Entry 7U4B (X-ray diffraction, 1.92 A resolution); this record covers chain A.

[Chain A]
Molecule: Beta-lactamase
From: Escherichia coli
Notes: EC 3.5.2.6
UniProtKB: C7S9T0 (C7S9T0_ECOLX); residues -2 to 287 here correspond to UniProt positions 21-310 (UniProt number = residue number + 23)
Amino-acid sequence (290 residues; row label = number of the first residue in the row; numbers below 1 keep their minus sign (Met-2 is residue -2)):
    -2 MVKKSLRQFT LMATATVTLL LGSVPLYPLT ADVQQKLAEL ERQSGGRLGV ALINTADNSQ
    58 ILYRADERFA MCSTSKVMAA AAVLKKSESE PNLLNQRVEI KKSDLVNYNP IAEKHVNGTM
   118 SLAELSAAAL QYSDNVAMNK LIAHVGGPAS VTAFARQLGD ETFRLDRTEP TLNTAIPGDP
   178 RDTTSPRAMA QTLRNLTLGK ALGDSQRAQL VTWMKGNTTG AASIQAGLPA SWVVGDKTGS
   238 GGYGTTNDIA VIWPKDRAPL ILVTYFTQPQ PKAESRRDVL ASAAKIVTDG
Disordered / not traced: -2 to 27
Covalent attachments: compound NW3 linked to Ser70
Sequence notes: engineered mutation Pro25 (Ala48 in C7S9T0), Leu26 (Gln49 in C7S9T0)
Ligand contacts: NW3 ((2S,4S)-2-[(1S)-1-{[(2S)-2-amino-2-phenylacetyl]amino}-2-oxoethyl]-5,5-dimethyl-1,3-thiazolidine-4-carboxylic acid): Cys69, Lys73, Asn104, Tyr105, Tyr129, Ser130, Asn132, Glu166, Asn170, Thr216, Lys234, Thr235, Gly236, Ser237, Arg274
Reported in the primary citation:
  - binding site for NW3: Ser70, Tyr105, Ser130, Thr235, Ser237, Arg274
  - catalytic residues: Ser70, Ser237
  - mutagenesis - S70A: decreased catalytic activity on DFC
  - mutagenesis - S70A: decreased catalytic activity on ampicillin
  - mutagenesis - S70A: decreased catalytic activity on ceftiofur
  - mutagenesis - S70A (46-fold): decreased catalytic activity on nitrocefin

[In short]
Covalently linked compound NW3: at Ser70. From the paper: catalytic residues Ser70 and Ser237; S70A reduces
catalytic activity on DFC.
Chain A is Beta-lactamase (Escherichia coli); the structure, Ampicillin-CTX-M-15, was determined by X-ray
diffraction, deposited together with 7U48, 7U49 and 7U57.
